4EN3 - chains A and B of the 4 polymer chains in the assembly; structure by X-ray diffraction, 2.57 A resolution.

Chain A:
Name: Human nkt TCR alpha chain
Source organism: Homo sapiens
Amino-acid sequence (220 residues; row label = number of the first residue in the row; numbers below 1 keep their minus sign (Ala-3 is residue -3)):
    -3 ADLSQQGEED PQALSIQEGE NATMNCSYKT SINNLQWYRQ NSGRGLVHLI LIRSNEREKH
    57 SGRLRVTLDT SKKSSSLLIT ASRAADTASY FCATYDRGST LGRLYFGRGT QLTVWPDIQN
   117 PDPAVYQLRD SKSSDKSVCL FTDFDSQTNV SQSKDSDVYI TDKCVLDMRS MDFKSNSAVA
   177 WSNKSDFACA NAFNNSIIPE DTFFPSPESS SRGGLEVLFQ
Not modelled in the structure: -3 to 7, 129-132, 151-152, 166, 183, 202-216
Cystine bridges: Cys22-Cys88, Cys135-Cys185
Ligand contacts:
  - AGH (n-{(1S,2R,3S)-1-[(alpha-D-galactopyranosyloxy)methyl]-2,3-dihydroxyheptadecyl}hexacosanamide): Ser27, Ile28, Asn29, Asp92, Arg93, Gly94
  - N-acetylglucosamine (NAG; 2-acetamido-2-deoxy-beta-D-glucopyranose): Ala186, Asn187, Asn190, Ile194, Pro195, Thr198, Phe200
Reported in the primary citation:
  - binding site for AGH: Ser27, Asn29, Ser50
  - mutagenesis - S50A, N51A: unchanged binding to CD1d/alphaGalCer
  - specificity-determining residues: Asn29 (proposed by the authors, not directly observed)

Chain B:
Name: Human nkt TCR beta chain
Source organism: Homo sapiens
Amino-acid sequence (259 residues; numbered -2 to 256; the number before each row is that of its first residue; numbers below 1 keep their minus sign (Ala-2 is residue -2)):
    -2 ADPEADIYQT PRYLVIGTGK KITLECSQTM GHDKMYWYQQ DPGMELHLIH YSYGVNSTEK
    58 GDLSSESTVS RIRTEHFPLT LESARPSHTS QYLCASSENS GTGRIYEQYF GPGTRLTVTE
   118 DLKNVFPPEV AVFEPSEAEI SHTQKATLVC LATGFYPDHV ELSWWVNGKE VHSGVCTDPQ
   178 PLKEQPALND SRYALSSRLR VSATFWQNPR NHFRCQVQFY GLSENDEWTQ DRAKPVTQIV
   238 SAEAWGRADS RGGLEVLFQ
Not modelled in the structure: -2 to 1, 61, 243-256
Cystine bridges: Cys23-Cys91, Cys147-Cys212
Reported in the primary citation:
  - mutagenesis - S97A: unchanged binding to CD1d/alphaGalCer

How chain A and chain B interact:
Inter-chain disulfides: Cys160(A)-Cys173(B)
Residue-residue contacts (94):
  Asn29(A) - Tyr103(B)
  Asn30(A) - Tyr103(B)
  Gln32(A) - Tyr103(B)
  Gln32(A) - Glu104(B)
  Tyr34(A) - Glu104(B)
  Tyr34(A) - Gln105(B)  hydrogen bond (side chain-backbone)
  Tyr34(A) - Phe107(B)  hydrophobic
  Gln36(A) - Gln37(B)  hydrogen bond
  Gln36(A) - Gln88(B)  hydrogen bond
  Gly39(A) - Pro109(B)
  Arg40(A) - Gln88(B)
  Arg40(A) - Pro109(B)
  Gly41(A) - Gly108(B)  hydrogen bond (backbone-backbone)
  Gly41(A) - Pro109(B)
  Leu42(A) - Leu43(B)  hydrophobic
  Leu42(A) - Leu90(B)  hydrophobic
  Leu42(A) - Phe107(B)
  His44(A) - Arg101(B)
  His44(A) - Glu104(B)
  Leu47(A) - Arg101(B)
  Leu47(A) - Tyr103(B)  hydrophobic
  Arg49(A) - Tyr103(B)
  Phe87(A) - Gln37(B)
  Phe87(A) - Met41(B)
  Tyr91(A) - Tyr103(B)  hydrophobic
  Arg93(A) - Tyr103(B)
  Gly94(A) - Tyr103(B)
  Ser95(A) - Ile102(B)
  Thr96(A) - Lys31(B)  hydrogen bond (backbone-side chain)
  Thr96(A) - Tyr50(B)
  Thr96(A) - Ile102(B)
  Gly98(A) - Lys31(B)
  Arg99(A) - Leu45(B)
  Arg99(A) - Asp59(B)  salt bridge
  Leu100(A) - Gln105(B)
  Phe102(A) - Tyr35(B)
  Phe102(A) - Leu43(B)  hydrophobic
  Phe102(A) - Phe107(B)  hydrophobic
  Gly103(A) - Glu42(B)
  Arg104(A) - Gly40(B)
  Arg104(A) - Met41(B)
  Arg104(A) - Glu42(B)
  Gly105(A) - Gly40(B)
  Asp118(A) - His139(B)  salt bridge
  Asp118(A) - Thr140(B)
  Tyr122(A) - Ser133(B)
  Tyr122(A) - Ala135(B)
  Tyr122(A) - Glu136(B)
  Tyr122(A) - His139(B)  hydrogen bond
  Tyr122(A) - Thr140(B)
  Gln123(A) - Ser133(B)  hydrogen bond (backbone-side chain)
  Leu124(A) - Phe130(B)
  Leu124(A) - Glu131(B)
  Arg125(A) - Phe130(B)
  Arg125(A) - Glu131(B)
  Asp126(A) - Phe130(B)
  Ser127(A) - Val129(B)  hydrogen bond (side chain-backbone)
  Ser133(A) - Phe130(B)
  Val134(A) - Phe130(B)  hydrophobic
  Leu136(A) - Thr144(B)
  Leu136(A) - Arg195(B)
  Asp139(A) - Thr140(B)
  Asp139(A) - Arg197(B)  salt bridge
  Tyr155(A) - Glu181(B)
  Ile156(A) - Leu179(B)
  Thr157(A) - Asp175(B)
  Thr157(A) - Leu179(B)
  Asp158(A) - Asp175(B)
  Cys160(A) - Cys173(B)  disulfide
  Cys160(A) - Thr174(B)
  Cys160(A) - Asp175(B)
  Cys160(A) - Arg195(B)  hydrogen bond
  Val161(A) - Cys173(B)
  Val161(A) - Thr174(B)  hydrogen bond (backbone-backbone)
  Val161(A) - Pro176(B)  hydrophobic
  Leu162(A) - Val172(B)
  Leu162(A) - Cys173(B)  hydrophobic
  Asp163(A) - His169(B)  salt bridge
  Asp163(A) - Val172(B)
  Arg165(A) - His169(B)
  Arg165(A) - Ser170(B)
  Met167(A) - Ser170(B)
  Asp168(A) - Ser170(B)
  Phe169(A) - Lys142(B)
  Phe169(A) - Gly171(B)
  Ser171(A) - Arg197(B)
  Ser173(A) - Arg195(B)  hydrogen bond
  Val175(A) - Val146(B)  hydrophobic
  Val175(A) - Ser193(B)
  Val175(A) - Arg195(B)
  Trp177(A) - Leu148(B)  hydrophobic
  Trp177(A) - Ala191(B)  hydrophobic
  Phe199(A) - His139(B)
  Pro201(A) - Ala135(B)  hydrophobic
Other interface residues (no listed pair), chain A (59 interface residues in all): Ser85, Leu97, Ala120, Thr138, Lys159
Other interface residues (no listed pair), chain B (53 interface residues in all): Gly58, Ser97, Pro132, Val198, Ser199, Glu240, Ala241

In short:
59 residues of chain A face 53 of chain B across their interface, with 1 disulfide bond, 11 hydrogen bonds and
4 salt bridges. Polar pairs include Arg99(A)-Asp59(B), Asp118(A)-His139(B) and Asp139(A)-Arg197(B). From the
paper: a binding site for AGH at Ser27(A), Asn29(A) and Ser50(A); S50A and N51A of chain A leave binding to
CD1d/alphaGalCer unchanged.
Chain A is Human nkt TCR alpha chain and chain B is Human nkt TCR beta chain, both from Homo sapiens; the
structure, Crystal structure of a human Valpha24(-) NKT TCR in complex with CD1d/alpha-galactosylceramide, was
determined by X-ray diffraction.
